PDB entry 5J09 | X-ray diffraction, 2.00 A resolution | chains E and F of the 10 polymer chains in the assembly

# Chain E (and F)
Name: Beak and feather disease virus capsid protein
Organism: Beak and feather disease virus
Notes: chain F of this document is another copy of the same molecule, construct and numbering; everything in this record applies to it too
UniProtKB: A0A023R6W2 (A0A023R6W2_BFDV); residue numbers follow UniProt; this construct covers 15-247
Sequence (257 residues; numbered -9 to 247; the number before each row is that of its first residue; numbers below 1 keep their minus sign (Met-9 is residue -9)):
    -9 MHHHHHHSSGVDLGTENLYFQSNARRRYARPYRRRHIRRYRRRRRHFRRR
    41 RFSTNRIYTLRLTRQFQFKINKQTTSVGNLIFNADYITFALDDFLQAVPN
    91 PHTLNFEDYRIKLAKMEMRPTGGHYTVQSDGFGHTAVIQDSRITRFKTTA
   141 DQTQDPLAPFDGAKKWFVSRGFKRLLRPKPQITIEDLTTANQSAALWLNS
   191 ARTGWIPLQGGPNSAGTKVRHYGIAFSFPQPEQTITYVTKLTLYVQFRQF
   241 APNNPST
Disordered / not traced: -9 to 45, 171-188, 199-204, 240-247
Construct notes: initiating methionine (-9); expression tag (-8 to 14)

# How chain E and chain F interact
Contacting residue pairs - 15 pairs, chain E then chain F:
  Arg100(E) - Asp151(F)  salt bridge
  Lys102(E) - Asp151(F)  salt bridge
  Asp130(E) - Arg192(F)
  Asp151(E) - Arg100(F)  salt bridge
  Asp151(E) - Lys102(F)  salt bridge
  Asp151(E) - Gln236(F)  hydrogen bond
  Arg167(E) - Arg167(F)
  Pro170(E) - Arg192(F)
  Ala191(E) - Ala191(F)
  Ala191(E) - Arg192(F)
  Arg192(E) - Gln129(F)  hydrogen bond (side chain-backbone)
  Arg192(E) - Asp130(F)
  Arg192(E) - Pro170(F)
  Arg192(E) - Ala191(F)
  Gln236(E) - Asp151(F)  hydrogen bond
Also at the interface, not in a pair above, chain E (10 interface residues in all): Gln129
Also at the interface, not in a pair above, chain F (13 interface residues in all): Lys169, Thr193, Tyr212

# Summary
10 residues of chain E face 13 of chain F across their interface; the contacts include 3 hydrogen bonds and 4
salt bridges. Polar pairs include Arg100(E)-Asp151(F), Lys102(E)-Asp151(F) and Asp151(E)-Gln236(F).
Both chains are Beak and feather disease virus capsid protein (Beak and feather disease virus). Entry 5J09
(Crystal structure of decameric BFDV Capsid Protein) was determined by X-ray diffraction, deposited together
with 5J36 and 5J37.
